Entry 6U8Y (electron microscopy, 4.00 A resolution); this record covers chains B and C of the 26 polymer chains in the assembly.

Chain B:
Molecule: Monovalent cation/H+ antiporter subunit F
From: Pyrococcus furiosus COM1
UniProtKB: I6UZW2 (I6UZW2_9EURY); residues 1-84 here = UniProt positions 1-84
Amino-acid sequence (84 residues; row label = number of the first residue in the row):
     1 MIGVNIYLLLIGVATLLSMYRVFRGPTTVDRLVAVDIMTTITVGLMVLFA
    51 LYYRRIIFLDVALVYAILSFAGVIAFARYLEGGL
Disordered / not traced: 1-3, 83-84

Chain C:
Molecule: Monovalent cation/H+ antiporter subunit G
From: Pyrococcus furiosus COM1
UniProtKB: I6TXQ5 (I6TXQ5_9EURY); residues 1-124 here = UniProt positions 1-124
Amino-acid sequence (124 residues; numbered 1 to 124; the number before each row is that of its first residue):
     1 MSVLSLIGELLVLFGTVFYLLSTLGLIRMPDVYNRMQTATKSATLGSLGV
    51 IIGTGIWALGEGFSVAWLTKAIVIAAFLLLTNPISAHALIRAAYKSGIPL
   101 WEGSVVDKYKEHLERKKKEEGEQE
Disordered / not traced: 1-4, 117-124

How chain B and chain C interact:
Pairs across the interface - 61 pairs, chain B then chain C:
  V4(B) - W57(C)  hydrophobic
  Y7(B) - E9(C)  hydrogen bond (side chain-backbone)
  Y7(B) - V12(C)  hydrophobic
  Y7(B) - L13(C)
  Y7(B) - T16(C)
  Y7(B) - W57(C)
  L10(B) - T16(C)
  L10(B) - L20(C)
  I11(B) - T16(C)
  I11(B) - Y19(C)  hydrophobic
  V13(B) - L20(C)  hydrophobic
  A14(B) - L20(C)  hydrophobic
  A14(B) - T23(C)
  L17(B) - T23(C)
  L17(B) - L24(C)
  L17(B) - I27(C)
  S18(B) - T23(C)
  Y20(B) - I27(C)  hydrophobic
  R21(B) - L26(C)
  R21(B) - I27(C)
  R21(B) - R35(C)
  T27(B) - V32(C)
  V29(B) - V32(C)  hydrophobic
  D30(B) - R35(C)
  L32(B) - L89(C)  hydrophobic
  V33(B) - M36(C)  hydrophobic
  V33(B) - L89(C)  hydrophobic
  D36(B) - S85(C)
  I37(B) - A39(C)
  I37(B) - A43(C)  hydrophobic
  T40(B) - A43(C)
  T40(B) - L78(C)
  I41(B) - Y19(C)  hydrophobic
  V43(B) - L78(C)  hydrophobic
  G44(B) - Y19(C)
  V47(B) - I51(C)  hydrophobic
  V47(B) - I74(C)  hydrophobic
  A50(B) - W67(C)
  L51(B) - W57(C)  hydrophobic
  R54(B) - G62(C)  hydrogen bond (side chain-backbone)
  R54(B) - W67(C)
  R55(B) - W67(C)
  I56(B) - F63(C)  hydrophobic
  I56(B) - W67(C)
  L59(B) - W67(C)
  L59(B) - K70(C)
  D60(B) - K70(C)  salt bridge
  A62(B) - I74(C)
  L63(B) - I74(C)
  L63(B) - F77(C)
  A66(B) - F77(C)
  I67(B) - F77(C)  hydrophobic
  F70(B) - T81(C)
  F70(B) - I84(C)  hydrophobic
  F70(B) - S85(C)
  V73(B) - S85(C)
  A77(B) - A88(C)
  A77(B) - L89(C)  hydrophobic
  A77(B) - A92(C)
  L80(B) - A92(C)  hydrophobic
  E81(B) - R91(C)  salt bridge
Also at the interface, not in a pair above, chain B (39 interface residues in all): I74
Also at the interface, not in a pair above, chain C (38 interface residues in all): T40, S47, T54, V73, N82, K95, S96

Summary:
39 residues of chain B and 38 residues of chain C are in contact, with 2 hydrogen bonds and 2 salt bridges.
Polar pairs include D60(B)-K70(C), E81(B)-R91(C) and Y7(B)-E9(C).
Chain B is Monovalent cation/H+ antiporter subunit F and chain C is Monovalent cation/H+ antiporter subunit G,
both from Pyrococcus furiosus COM1; the structure, Structure of the membrane-bound sulfane sulfur reductase
(MBS), an archaeal respiratory membrane complex, was determined by electron microscopy.
